PDB entry 7Q6K | X-ray diffraction, 3.41 A resolution | chain A

Chain A:
Name: Ganglioside-induced differentiation-associated protein 1
From: Homo sapiens
UniProtKB: Q8TB36 (GDAP1_HUMAN); residue numbers follow UniProt; this construct covers 23-302
Chain sequence (280 residues; row label = number of the first residue in the row):
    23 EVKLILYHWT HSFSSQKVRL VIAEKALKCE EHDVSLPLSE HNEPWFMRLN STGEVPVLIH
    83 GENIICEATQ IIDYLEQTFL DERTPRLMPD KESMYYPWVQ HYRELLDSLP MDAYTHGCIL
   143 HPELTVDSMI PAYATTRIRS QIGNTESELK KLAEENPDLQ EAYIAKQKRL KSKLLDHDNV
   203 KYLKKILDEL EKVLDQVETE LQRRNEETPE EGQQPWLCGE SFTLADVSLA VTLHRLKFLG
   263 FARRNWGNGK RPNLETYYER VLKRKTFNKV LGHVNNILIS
Unresolved in the structure: 165-196
Cystine bridges: Cys88 forms a disulfide with the same residue of a neighbouring copy of this chain
Construct notes: engineered mutation Trp120 (Arg in Q8TB36)
Curated features (UniProtKB/Swiss-Prot):
  - modified residue: Lys203 (N6-acetyllysine)
  - cross-link (Glycyl lysine isopeptide (Lys-Gly)): Lys50 (interchain with G-Cter in ubiquitin), Lys172 (interchain with G-Cter in ubiquitin), Lys173 (interchain with G-Cter in ubiquitin), Lys188 (interchain with G-Cter in ubiquitin), Lys190 (interchain with G-Cter in ubiquitin), Lys203 (interchain with G-Cter in ubiquitin), Lys206 (interchain with G-Cter in ubiquitin), Lys207 (interchain with G-Cter in ubiquitin), Lys214 (interchain with G-Cter in ubiquitin)
  - natural variant: Lys39 (K39N: Found in a patient with hereditary motor neuropathy; uncertain significance), Trp120 (R120W: In CMT2K; this construct carries the variant), His123 (H123R: In CMT2K), Glu126 (E126K: In CMT2K; uncertain significance), Ala156 (A156G: In CMT2K), Arg161 (R161H: In CMT4A), Gln218 (Q218E: In CMT2K; uncertain significance), Arg226 (R226S: In CMT2K; uncertain significance), Ala247 (A247V: In CMT2K; uncertain significance), His256 (H256R: In CMT2K), Arg282 (R282C: In CMTRIA; R282H: In CMT2K)
  - mutagenesis: Met116 (M116H: Impairment in the ability to induce mitochondrial fragmentation), Thr157 (T157P: No effect on mitochondrial localization)
From the paper describing this entry:
  - self-association interface (contacts with another copy of this molecule); pairs are residue here / residue on that copy: Cys88-Cys88 (disulfide)
  - conformationally variable residues (helix shift, side-chain flip): Trp120, Arg226
  - contacts within the chain: Arg226-Cys240 (hydrogen bond)
  - disease-associated variants - H123R: decreased stability
  - disease-associated variants - H123R: unchanged localization
  - disease-associated variants - C240Y, A247V (citing earlier work)

Summary:
UniProt lists 2 mutagenesis sites. The paper reports that H123R reduces stability; conformational variability
at Trp120 and Arg226.
Chain A is Ganglioside-induced differentiation-associated protein 1 (Homo sapiens); the structure, Crystal
structure of the human GDAP1 CMT2 mutant-R120W, was determined by X-ray diffraction together with 7Q6J from
the same study.
